1RD9 - chains D and H of the 5 polymer chains in the assembly; structure by X-ray diffraction, 1.44 A resolution.

[Chain D (and H)]
Molecule: cholera toxin B protein (CTB)
Source organism: Vibrio cholerae
Notes: chain H of this document is another copy of the same molecule, construct and numbering; everything in this record applies to it too
UniProtKB: P01556 (CHTB_VIBCH); residues 1-103 here correspond to UniProt positions 22-124 (UniProt number = residue number + 21)
Sequence (103 residues; each row starts with the number of its first residue):
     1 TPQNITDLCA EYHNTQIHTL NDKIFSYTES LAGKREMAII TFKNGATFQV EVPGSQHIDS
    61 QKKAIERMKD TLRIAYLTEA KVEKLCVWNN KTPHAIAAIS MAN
Disulfide bonds: Cys9-Cys86
Residues lining bound ligands:
  - BV2 (1,3-bis-([3-(4-{3-[3-nitro-5-(galactopyranosyloxy)-benzoylamino]-propyl}-piperazin-1-yl)-propyl-amino]-carbonyloxy)-2-amino-propane), molecule 1: Tyr12, Glu51, Gln56, His57, Gln61, Trp88, Asn90, Lys91
  - BV2, molecule 2: Ala32, Gly33, Lys34, Arg35
What the authors report for this chain:
  - binding site for 2-amino-2-hydroxymethyl-propane-1,3-diol: Glu11

[How chain D and chain H interact]
Pairs across the interface (61):
  Phe25(D) with Ala102(H); Asn103(H), hydrogen bond (backbone-side chain)
  Ser26(D) with Met101(H); Ala102(H)
  Tyr27(D) with Ile99(H); Ser100(H); Met101(H), hydrogen bond (backbone-backbone)
  Thr28(D) with Ile99(H); Ser100(H)
  Glu29(D) with Arg67(H); Met68(H); Thr71(H), hydrogen bond; Ala98(H); Ile99(H), hydrogen bond (backbone-backbone)
  Ser30(D) with Leu8(H); Ala97(H); Ala98(H)
  Leu31(D) with Gln61(H), hydrogen bond (backbone-side chain); Ala64(H), hydrophobic; Ile65(H), hydrophobic; Met68(H), hydrophobic; Trp88(H), hydrophobic; Ile96(H); Ala97(H), hydrogen bond (backbone-backbone)
  Ala32(D) with Tyr12(H); Gln61(H); Ala97(H)
  Gly33(D) with Tyr12(H), hydrogen bond (backbone-side chain); Gln61(H)
  Lys34(D) with Ile58(H)
  Arg35(D) with Thr1(H); Pro2(H); Glu11(H), salt bridge; Tyr12(H)
  Glu36(D) with Ser60(H), hydrogen bond; Gln61(H); Lys63(H)
  Met37(D) with Pro2(H)
  Ile39(D) with Pro2(H); Gln3(H); Asn4(H)
  Thr47(D) with Gln3(H)
  Gln49(D) with Thr1(H)
  Glu66(D) with Lys63(H); Arg67(H), salt bridge
  Lys69(D) with Arg67(H)
  Asp70(D) with Arg67(H), salt bridge
  Arg73(D) with Arg67(H); Asp70(H); Thr71(H), hydrogen bond
  Tyr76(D) with Met101(H), hydrogen bond (side chain-backbone); Ala102(H), hydrogen bond (side chain-backbone); Asn103(H)
  Leu77(D) with Ile74(H), hydrophobic; Thr78(H); Ala80(H), hydrophobic
  Thr92(D) with Thr1(H); Gln3(H)
  Pro93(D) with Thr1(H); Pro2(H); Gln3(H)
Interface residues without a listed pair, chain D (26 interface residues in all): Ile24, Pro53
Interface residues without a listed pair, chain H (30 interface residues in all): Ile5

[In short]
26 residues of chain D and 30 residues of chain H are in contact; the contacts include 11 hydrogen bonds and 3
salt bridges. Polar pairs include Arg35(D)-Glu11(H), Glu66(D)-Arg67(H) and Asp70(D)-Arg67(H). Ligands of chain
D: compound BV2. The paper reports a binding site for 2-amino-2-hydroxymethyl-propane-1,3-diol at Glu11(D).
Chain D and chain H are both cholera toxin B protein (CTB) (Vibrio cholerae); the structure, Cholera Toxin
B-Pentamer Complexed With Bivalent Nitrophenol-Galactoside Ligand BV2, was determined by X-ray diffraction,
deposited together with 1RCV, 1RDP and 1RF2.
